Entry 2RB3 (X-ray diffraction, 2.10 A resolution); this record covers chains A and D.

[Chain A (and D)]
Molecule: Proactivator polypeptide
Source organism: Homo sapiens
Notes: chain D of this document is another copy of the same molecule, construct and numbering; everything in this record applies to it too
UniProt: P07602 (SAP_HUMAN); residues 3-80 here correspond to UniProt positions 407-484 (UniProt number = residue number + 404)
Amino-acid sequence (85 residues; numbered 2 to 86; the number before each row is that of its first residue):
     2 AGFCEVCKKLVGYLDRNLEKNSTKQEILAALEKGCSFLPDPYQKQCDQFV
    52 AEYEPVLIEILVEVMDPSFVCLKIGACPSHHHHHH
Not modelled in the structure: 81-86 (chain D: 80-86)
Disulfide bonds: Cys5-Cys78, Cys8-Cys72, Cys36-Cys47
Construct notes: expression tag (2, 81-86)
Reported in the primary citation:
  - binding site for sulfate ion: Lys10, Arg17
  - contacts within the chain: Glu33-Glu55 (hydrogen bond)

[Chain A / chain D interface]
Residue-residue contacts (22):
  Ala2(A) - Gln49(D)
  Ala2(A) - Ala52(D)  hydrophobic
  Ala2(A) - Glu53(D)
  Gly3(A) - Gln49(D)
  Phe4(A) - Gln49(D)
  Asp41(A) - Asp41(D)
  Asp41(A) - Pro42(D)
  Pro42(A) - Asp41(D)
  Pro42(A) - Pro42(D)
  Pro42(A) - Gln44(D)
  Pro42(A) - Lys45(D)  hydrogen bond (backbone-backbone)
  Tyr43(A) - Lys45(D)
  Gln44(A) - Pro42(D)
  Lys45(A) - Pro42(D)  hydrogen bond (backbone-backbone)
  Lys45(A) - Tyr43(D)
  Lys45(A) - Gln46(D)
  Gln46(A) - Lys45(D)
  Gln46(A) - Gln46(D)
  Gln46(A) - Gln49(D)  hydrogen bond
  Gln49(A) - Gly3(D)
  Gln49(A) - Phe4(D)
  Gln49(A) - Gln46(D)
Also at the interface, not in a pair above, chain A (11 interface residues in all): Glu53

[Summary]
Chain A and chain D each contribute 11 residues to their interface, with 3 hydrogen bonds. Polar contacts
include Gln46(A)-Gln49(D) and Pro42(A)-Lys45(D). The paper reports a binding site for sulfate ion at Lys10(A)
and Arg17(A); contacts within the chain involving Cys5(A), Cys78(A) and Cys8(A) among others.
Both chains are Proactivator polypeptide (Homo sapiens). Entry 2RB3 (Crystal Structure of Human Saposin D) was
determined by X-ray diffraction together with 2R0R, 2R1Q and 2Z9A from the same study.
